PDB entry 5T5N | X-ray diffraction, 3.10 A resolution | chains A and I of the 15 polymer chains in the assembly

Chain A:
Name: bestrophin-1 (BEST1)
From: Gallus gallus
UniProtKB: E1C3A0 (E1C3A0_CHICK); numbering as in UniProt (aligned over 2-405)
Chain sequence (409 residues; numbered 2 to 410; the number before each row is that of its first residue):
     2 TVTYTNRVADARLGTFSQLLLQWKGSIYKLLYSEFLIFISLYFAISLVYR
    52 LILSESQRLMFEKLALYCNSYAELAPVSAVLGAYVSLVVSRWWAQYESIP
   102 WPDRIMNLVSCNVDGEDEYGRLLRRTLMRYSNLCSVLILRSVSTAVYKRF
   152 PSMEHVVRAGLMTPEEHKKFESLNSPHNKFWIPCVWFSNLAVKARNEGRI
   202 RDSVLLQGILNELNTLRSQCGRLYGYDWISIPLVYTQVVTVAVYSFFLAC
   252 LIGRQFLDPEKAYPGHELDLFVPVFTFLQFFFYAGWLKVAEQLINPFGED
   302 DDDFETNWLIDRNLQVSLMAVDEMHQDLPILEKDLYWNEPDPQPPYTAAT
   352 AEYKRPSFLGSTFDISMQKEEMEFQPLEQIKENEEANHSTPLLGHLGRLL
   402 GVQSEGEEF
Disordered / not traced: 368-410
Construct notes: engineered mutation Ala-76 (Ile in E1C3A0), Ala-80 (Phe in E1C3A0), Ala-84 (Phe in E1C3A0); expression tag (406-410)
Cystine bridges: Cys-135/Cys-185
Bound ions: Ca2+ site 1: Ala-10 (shared with 4 residues of chain B); K+ site 1: Leu-14, Ser-18 (shared with 2 residues of chain B); K+ site 2: Glu-35, Tyr-245, Glu-292 (shared with 2 residues of chain E); Ca2+ site 2: Gln-293, Asn-296, Asp-301, Asp-304 (shared with 1 residue of chain E)
What the authors report for this chain:
  - Ca2+ coordination: Asp-301, Asp-304
  - specificity-determining residues: Val-205

Chain I:
Name: Fab antibody fragment, heavy chain (10D10)
From: Mus musculus
Notes: antibody fragment or engineered binder
Chain sequence (217 residues; row label = number of the first residue in the row):
     1 QVQLQQSGPELVRPGASVKMSCKASGYTFTNYWMHWVKQRPGQALEWIGM
    51 IDPSKSETTLNQKFRGKATLNVDKSSNTAYMQLSSLTSEDSAVYYCAREV
   101 YYFDYWGQGTTLTVSSAKTTPPSVYPLAPGSAAQTNSMVTLGCLVKGYFP
   151 EPVTVTWNSGSLSSGVHTFPAVLQSDLYTLSSSVTVPSSSWPSETVTCNV
   201 AHPASSTKVDKKIVPRD
Disordered / not traced: 130-135
Cystine bridges: Cys-22/Cys-96, Cys-143/Cys-198

How chain A and chain I interact:
Contacting residue pairs - 10 pairs, chain A then chain I:
  Asn-7(A) / Lys-55(I)  hydrogen bond
  Pro-346(A) / Tyr-101(I)  hydrophobic
  Tyr-347(A) / Tyr-101(I)
  Thr-348(A) / Glu-99(I)
  Thr-348(A) / Tyr-101(I)
  Ala-349(A) / His-35(I)
  Ala-349(A) / Met-50(I)  hydrophobic
  Ala-349(A) / Glu-99(I)  hydrogen bond (backbone-side chain)
  Ala-350(A) / Trp-33(I)  hydrophobic
  Ala-350(A) / Met-50(I)

Summary:
Chain A and chain I each contribute 6 residues to their interface; the contacts include 2 hydrogen bonds.
Among the polar pairs are Asn-7(A)/Lys-55(I) and Ala-349(A)/Glu-99(I). The K+ site 1 is built by Leu-14(A) and
Ser-18(A). The paper reports Ca2+ coordination by Asp-301(A) and Asp-304(A); the specificity determinant
Val-205(A).
Here chain A is bestrophin-1 (BEST1) (Gallus gallus) and chain I is Fab antibody fragment, heavy chain (10D10)
(Mus musculus). Entry 5T5N (Calcium-activated chloride channel bestrophin-1 (BEST1), triple mutant: I76A,
F80A, F84A; in complex with an Fab antibody ...) was determined by X-ray diffraction.
